Entry 7PHA (electron microscopy, 8.50 A resolution (very low resolution: no residue pairs are listed; an interface is given only as per-side residue counts)); this record covers chains a and 3 of the 55 polymer chains in the assembly.

# Chain a
Protein: 50S ribosomal protein L2
Organism: Mycoplasma pneumoniae M129
UniProtKB: P75577 (RL2_MYCPN); numbering as in UniProt (aligned over 1-287)
Amino-acid sequence (287 residues; row label = number of the first residue in the row):
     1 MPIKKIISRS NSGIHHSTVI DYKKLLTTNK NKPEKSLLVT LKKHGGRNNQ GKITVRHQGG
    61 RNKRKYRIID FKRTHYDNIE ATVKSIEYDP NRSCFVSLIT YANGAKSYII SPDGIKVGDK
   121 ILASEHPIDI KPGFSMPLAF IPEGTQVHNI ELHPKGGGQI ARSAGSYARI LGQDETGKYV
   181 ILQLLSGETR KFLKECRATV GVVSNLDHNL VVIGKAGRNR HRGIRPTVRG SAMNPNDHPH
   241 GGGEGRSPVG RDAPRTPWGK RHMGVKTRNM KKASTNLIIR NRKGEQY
Unresolved in the structure: 1, 287

# Chain 3
Molecule: 23S ribosomal RNA
Organism: Mycoplasma pneumoniae M129
Sequence (2907 nucleotides; numbered 1 to 2907; the number before each row is that of its first residue):
     1 UACAAUAAGU UACUAAGGGC UUAUGGUGGA UGCCUUGGCA CUAAUAGGCG AUGAAGGACG
    61 UGUUAACCUG CGAUAAGCUU CGGGUAGGUG GUAAGAACCU CAGAUCCGGA GAUUUCCGAA
   121 UGGAGCAAUC CGGUAGUUGG AAACAGCUAU CAUUAAUUGA UGAAUAAAUA GUCAAUUAAA
   181 GCAAUACGUG GUGAAGUGAA ACAUCUCAGU AGCCACAGGA AAAGAAAACG AAUGUGAUUC
   241 CGUGUGUAGU GGCGAGCGAA AGCGGAACAG GCCAAACUUA UCAUUAGAUA GGGGUUGUAG
   301 GGCUUGCAAU GUGGACUUGA AAACGAUAGA AGAAGCUGUU GGAAAGCAGC GCGCAAAAGG
   361 GUGAUAGCCC CGUAUUUGAA AUUGUUUUCA UACCUAGCGA GAUCCCUGAG UAGCUCGGAA
   421 AACGUUAUUU UGAGUGAAUC UGCCCAGACC AUUGGGUAAG CCUAAAUACU AAUUAGUGAC
   481 CGAUAGCGAA ACAGUACCGU GAGGGAAAGG UGAAAAGAAC CCAGAGAUGG GAGUGAAAUA
   541 GAUUCUGAAA CCAUAUGCCU ACAACGUGUC AGAGCACAUU AAUGUGUGAU GGCGUGCGUU
   601 UUGAAGUAUG AGCCGGCGAG UUAUGAUAGC AAGCGUUAGU UAACCAGGAG AUGGGGAGCU
   661 GUAGCGAAAG CGAGUUUUAA AAGAGCGUUU GUUUGUUAUU AUAGACCCGA AACGGGUUGA
   721 GCUAGUCAUG AGCAGGUUGA AGGUUGAGUA ACAUCAACUG GAGGACCGAA CCGACUCUCG
   781 UUGAAACGAU AGCGGAUGAC UUGUGAUUAG GGGUGAAAUU CCAAUCGAAA UCCGUGAUAG
   841 CUGGUUCUCG UCGAAAUAGC UUUAAGGCUA GCGUGAGAUC ACAAAUAAGU GGAGGUAAAG
   901 CUACUGAAUG UAUGAUGGCG CCACCUAGGC GUACUGAAUA CAAUUAAACU CUGAAUGCCA
   961 UUUAUUUUAU UCUCGCAGUC AGACAGUGGG GGAUAAGCUU CAUUGUCAAG AGGGGAAGAG
  1021 CCCAGAUCAU UAAAUAAGGU CCCCAAAAUA UACUAAGUGG AAAAGGAUGU GAAAGUGCUA
  1081 AAACAGCAAG GAUGUUGGCU UAGAAGCAGC CAUCGUUUAA AGAGUGCGUA ACAGCUCACU
  1141 UGUCGAGUGU UUUUGCGCCG AAGAUGUAAC GGGGCUAAGU AUAUUACCGA AUUUAUGGAU
  1201 AAGAUUUAUA UCUUGUGGUA GACGAGCGUU GUAUUGGAGU UGAAGUCAAA GCGUGAGCAU
  1261 UGGUGGAUCC AAUACAAGUG AGAAUGCCGG CAUGAGUAAC GCUUGGGAGU GAGAAUCUCC
  1321 CAAACCGAUU GACUAAGGUU UCCUGGACCA GGGUCGUCCU UCCAGGGUUA GUCUGGACCU
  1381 AAGCUGAGGC UGAAAAGCGU AGGCGAUGGA CAACAGGUUA AUAUUCCUGU ACUUACAGUU
  1441 AGACUGAUGG AGUGACAAAG AAGGUUUUCC ACCCCCAUAA UUGGAUUUGG GGAUAAAUCA
  1501 UAAGGUGGUA CAAUAGGCAA AUCCGUUGUG CAUAACAUUG AGUGAUGAUG UCGAGUGAAU
  1561 GAGUGAUCAA GUAGCGAAGG UGGUAUUAAU CAUGCUUUCA AGAAAAGCUU CUAGGGUUAA
  1621 UCUAGCUGUA ACCAGUACCG AGAACGAACA CACGUAGUCA AGGAGAGGAU CCUAAGGUUA
  1681 GCGAGUGAAC UAUAGCCAAG GAACUCUGCA AAUUAACCCC GUAAGUUAGC GAGAAGGGGU
  1741 GCUUAUGUAA AAGUAAGCCG CAGUGAAGAA CGAGGGGGGA CUGUUUAACU AAAACACAAC
  1801 UCUAUGCCAA ACCGUAAGGU GAUGUAUAUG GGGUGACACC UGCCCAGUGC UGGAAGGUUA
  1861 AAGAAGGAGG UUAGCGCAAG CGAAGCUUUU AACUGAAGCC CCAGUGAACG GCGGCCGUAA
  1921 CUAUAACGGU CCUAAGGUAG CGAAAUUCCU AGUCGGGUAA AUUCCGUCCC GCUUGAAUGG
  1981 UGUAACCAUC UCUUGACUGU CUCGGCUAUA GACUCGGUGA AAUCCAGGUA CGGGUGAAGA
  2041 CACCCGUUAG GCGCAACGGG ACGGAAAGAC CCCGUGAAGC UUUACUGUAG CUUAAUAUUG
  2101 AUCAGGACAU UAUCAUGUAG AGAAUAGGUA GGAGCAAUCG AUGCAAGUUC GCUAGGACUU
  2161 GUUGAUGCGA AAGGUGGAAU ACUACCCUUG GUUGUGUGCU GUUCUAAUUG GUAACUGUUA
  2221 UCCAGUUUCA AGACAGUGUU AGGUGGGCAG UUUGACUGGG GCGGUCGCCU CCUAAAAGGU
  2281 AACGGAGGCG UACAAAGGUA CCUUCAGUAC GGUUGGAAAU CGUAUGUAGA GUGUAAUGGU
  2341 GUAAGGGUGC UUGACUGUGA GACAUACAGG UCGAACAGGU GAGAAAUCAG GUCAUAGUGA
  2401 UCCGGUGGUC CAGUAUGGAA UGGCCAUCGC UCAACGGAUA AAAGCUACUC CGGGGAUAAC
  2461 AGGCUGAUAC UGCCCAAGAG UUCAUAUCGA CGGCAGUGUU UGGCACCUCG AUGUCGACUC
  2521 AUCUCAUCCU CGAGCUGAAG CAGGUUCGAA GGGUUCGGCU GUUCGCCGAU UAAAGAGAUA
  2581 CGUGAGUUGG GUUCAAACCG UCGUGAGACA GGUUGGUCCC UAUCUAUUGU GCCCGUAGGA
  2641 AGAUUGAAGA GUGUUGCUUC UAGUACGAGA GGACCGAAGC GAGGACACCU CUUAUGCUCC
  2701 AGUUGUAGCG CCAGCUGCAC CGCUGGGUAG UAACGUGUCU AUUAGAUAAA CGCUGAAAGC
  2761 AUCUAAGUGU GAAACUAUCU CAAAGAUUAA UCUUCCCAUU UCGCAAGAAA GUAAGAGCCG
  2821 UCAAAGACGA UGACGUUGAU AGGUUACAGG UGUAAGCAUA GUGAUAUGUU GAGCUGAGUA
  2881 AUACUAAUUG CUCGAGGACU UAUUGGA
Unresolved in the structure: 1-7, 923-927, 1560-1569, 2901-2907

# Interface between chain a and chain 3
At this resolution (8 A) residue pairs are not listed: 130 residues of chain a and 120 of chain 3 lie at the interface.

# Overview
Chain a and chain 3 form an interface of 130 and 120 residues respectively.
Here chain a is 50S ribosomal protein L2 and chain 3 is 23S ribosomal RNA, both from Mycoplasma pneumoniae
M129. Entry 7PHA (70S ribosome with EF-Tu-tRNA and P-site tRNA in chloramphenicol-treated Mycoplasma
pneumoniae cells) was determined by electron microscopy (same publication as 7OOC, 7OOD, 7P6Z, 7PAH, 7PAI,
7PAJ and 23 further entries).
